Entry 8JF3 (X-ray diffraction, 2.85 A resolution); this record covers chains A and B.

# Chain A (and B)
Name: Proto-oncogene tyrosine-protein kinase Src
From: Homo sapiens
Notes: EC 2.7.10.2; chain B of this document is another copy of the same molecule, construct and numbering; everything in this record applies to it too
UniProt: P12931 (SRC_HUMAN); residue numbers follow UniProt; this construct covers 254-536
Amino-acid sequence (283 residues; row label = number of the first residue in the row):
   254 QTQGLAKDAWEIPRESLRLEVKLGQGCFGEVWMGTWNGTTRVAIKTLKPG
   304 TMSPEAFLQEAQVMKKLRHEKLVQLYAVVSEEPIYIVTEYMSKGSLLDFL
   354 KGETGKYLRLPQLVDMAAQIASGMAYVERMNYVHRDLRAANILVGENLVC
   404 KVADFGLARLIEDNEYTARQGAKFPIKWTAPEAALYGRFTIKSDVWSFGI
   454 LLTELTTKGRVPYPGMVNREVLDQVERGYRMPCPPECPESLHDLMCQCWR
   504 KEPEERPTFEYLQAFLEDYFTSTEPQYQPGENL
Not modelled in the structure: 254-259, 272-273, 278-282, 300-313, 414-427 (chain B: 254-260, 270-271, 278-281, 301-313, 409-427)
Ligand contacts: C0N (2-[4-[4-[bis(oxidanylidene)-$l^5-sulfanyl]oxyphenyl]carbonylpiperazin-1-yl]-6-[(5-cyclopropyl-1H-pyrazol-3-yl)amino]-N-prop-2-ynyl-pyrimidine-4-carboxamide): Leu276, Gly277, Glu283, Val284, Ala296, Lys298, Val326, Thr341, Glu342, Tyr343, Met344, Ser345, Lys346, Gly347, Leu396, Asp407
Swiss-Prot annotation at these positions:
  - active site: Asp389 (Proton acceptor)
  - binding site (ATP): Leu276 to Val284, Lys298
  - modified residue (Phosphotyrosine): Tyr419, Tyr530
  - natural variant: Glu527 (E527K: In THC6)
  - mutagenesis: Lys298 (K298M: Kinase inactive. Abolishes ubiquitination promoted by CBLC), Pro302 (P302E: Kinase active. Interacts with PDLIM4; when associated with E-307 and F-419), Pro307 (P307E: Kinase active. Interacts with PDLIM4; when associated with E-302 and F-419), Tyr419 (Y419F: Loss of kinase activity. Loss of interaction with PDLIM4)

# Chain A / chain B interface
Pairs across the interface (10):
  Leu350(A) with Ser525(B)
  Lys354(A) with Tyr514(B); Ser525(B)
  Trp431(A) with Thr524(B)
  Arg463(A) with Ala517(B); Glu520(B), salt bridge; Asp521(B), salt bridge
  Val464(A) with Asp521(B), hydrogen bond (backbone-side chain); Thr524(B); Ser525(B)
Other interface residues (no listed pair), chain A (7 interface residues in all): Glu356, Gly462
Other interface residues (no listed pair), chain B (9 interface residues in all): Glu508, Phe518, Thr526

# In short
7 residues of chain A face 9 of chain B across their interface; the contacts include 1 hydrogen bond and 2
salt bridges. Polar pairs include Arg463(A)-Glu520(B), Arg463(A)-Asp521(B) and Val464(A)-Asp521(B). Chain A
binds compound C0N.
Both chains are Proto-oncogene tyrosine-protein kinase Src (Homo sapiens). Entry 8JF3 (C-Src in complex with
compound 9) was determined by X-ray diffraction (same publication as 8JG8 and 8JF4).
